Entry 6RYU (electron microscopy, 4.00 A resolution); this record covers chains F and I of the 12 polymer chains in the assembly.

== Chain F ==
Molecule: Histone H4
From: Xenopus laevis
UniProtKB: P62799 (H4_XENLA); residues 0-102 here correspond to UniProt positions 1-103 (UniProt number = residue number + 1)
Amino-acid sequence (103 residues; each row starts with the number of its first residue; numbering starts at 0):
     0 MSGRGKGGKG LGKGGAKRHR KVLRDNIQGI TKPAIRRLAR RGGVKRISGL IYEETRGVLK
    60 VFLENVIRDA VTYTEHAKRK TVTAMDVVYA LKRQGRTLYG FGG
Unresolved in the structure: 0-15
Swiss-Prot annotation at these positions:
  - DNA-binding region: Lys16 to Lys20
  - modified residue: Ser1 (N-acetylserine), Arg3 (Asymmetric dimethylarginine), Lys5 (N6-(2-hydroxyisobutyryl)lysine), Lys8 (N6-(2-hydroxyisobutyryl)lysine), Lys12 (N6-(2-hydroxyisobutyryl)lysine), Lys16 (N6-(2-hydroxyisobutyryl)lysine), Lys20 (N6,N6,N6-trimethyllysine), Lys31 (N6-(2-hydroxyisobutyryl)lysine), Lys44 (N6-(2-hydroxyisobutyryl)lysine), Ser47 (Phosphoserine), Tyr51 (Phosphotyrosine), Lys59 (N6-(2-hydroxyisobutyryl)lysine), Lys77 (N6-(2-hydroxyisobutyryl)lysine), Lys79 (N6-(2-hydroxyisobutyryl)lysine), Tyr88 (Phosphotyrosine), Lys91 (N6-(2-hydroxyisobutyryl)lysine)
  - cross-link (Glycyl lysine isopeptide (Lys-Gly)): Lys31 (interchain with G-Cter in UFM1), Lys91 (interchain with G-Cter in ubiquitin)
Reported in the primary citation:
  - post-translational modification sites: Lys16 (proposed by the authors, not directly observed)

== Chain I ==
Molecule: 149-nt DNA strand
From: synthetic construct
Sequence (149 nucleotides; numbered -72 to 76; the number before each row is that of its first residue; numbers below 1 keep their minus sign (DA-72 is residue -72)):
   -72 ATCAGAATCC CGGTGCCGAG GCCGCTCAAT TGGTCGTAGA CAGCTCTAGC ACCGCTTAAA
   -12 CGCACGTACG CGCTGTCCCC CGCGTTTTAA CCGCCAAGGG GATTACTCCC TAGTCTCCAG
    48 GCACGTGTCA GATATATACA TCGATAGGC

== How chain F and chain I interact ==
Residue-residue contacts (12; chain F residue first):
  Arg35(F) with DC8(I), salt bridge to the phosphate
  Arg45(F) with DC7(I), sugar contact; DC8(I), phosphate contact
  Ile46(F) with DC7(I), phosphate contact; DC8(I), hydrogen bond to the phosphate
  Ser47(F) with DC7(I), hydrogen bond to the phosphate
  Gly48(F) with DC7(I), hydrogen bond to the phosphate
  Arg78(F) with DG28(I), phosphate contact
  Lys79(F) with DG27(I), salt bridge to the phosphate; DG28(I), hydrogen bond to the phosphate
  Thr80(F) with DG27(I), phosphate contact; DG28(I), hydrogen bond to the phosphate
Interface residues without a listed pair, chain F (11 interface residues in all): Arg39, Leu49, Lys77
Interface residues without a listed pair, chain I (5 interface residues in all): DA29

== Overview ==
Chain F and chain I form an interface of 11 and 5 residues respectively, with 5 hydrogen bonds and 2 salt
bridges. Polar pairs include Ile46(F)-DC8(I), Ser47(F)-DC7(I) and Gly48(F)-DC7(I). UniProt lists a DNA-binding
region on chain F. From the paper: a modification site at Lys16(F).
Chain F is Histone H4 (Xenopus laevis) and chain I is a 149-nt DNA strand (synthetic construct); the
structure, Nucleosome-CHD4 complex structure (two CHD4 copies), was determined by electron microscopy (same
publication as 6RYR).
